3NK7 - chains A and B; structure by X-ray diffraction, 2.10 A resolution.

Chain A (and B):
Protein: 23S rRNA methyltransferase
Source organism: Streptomyces actuosus
Notes: EC 2.1.1.-; chain B of this document is another copy of the same molecule, construct and numbering; everything in this record applies to it too
UniProt: P52391 (NHS_STRAS); numbering as in UniProt (aligned over 1-274)
Chain sequence (277 residues; row label = number of the first residue in the row; numbers below 1 keep their minus sign (Ser-2 is residue -2)):
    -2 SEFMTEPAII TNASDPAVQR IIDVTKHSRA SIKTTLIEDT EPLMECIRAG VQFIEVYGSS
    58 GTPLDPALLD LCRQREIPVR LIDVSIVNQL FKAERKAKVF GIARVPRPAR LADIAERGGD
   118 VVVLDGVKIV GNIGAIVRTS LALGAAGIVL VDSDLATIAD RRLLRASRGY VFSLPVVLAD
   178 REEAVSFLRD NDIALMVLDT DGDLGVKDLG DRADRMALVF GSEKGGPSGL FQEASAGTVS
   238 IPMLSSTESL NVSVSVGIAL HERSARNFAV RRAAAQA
Not modelled in the structure: -2 to 0, 26-28, 88-93 (chain B: -2 to 4, 272-274)
Differences from the reference sequence: expression tag (-2 to 0)
Ligand contacts: S-adenosylmethionine (SAM): Asn129, Leu195, Asp196, Thr197, Phe217, Gly218, Ser219, Glu220, Gly223, Val236, Ser237, Ile238, Met240, Ser246, Leu247, Asn248, Val249, Ser252
Swiss-Prot annotation at these positions:
  - binding site (S-adenosyl-L-methionine): Arg165, Leu195, Gly218 to Glu220, Ile238 to Met240, Leu247 to Ser252
  - mutagenesis: Glu35 (E35A: Loss of activity), Asp36 (D36A: Significantly decreases activity), Phe88 (F88A: Significantly decreases activity), Glu91 (E91A: Significantly decreases activity), Arg92 (R92A: Loss of activity), Arg135 (R135A: Loss of activity), Arg165 (R165A: Significantly decreases activity), Ser219 (S219A: Slightly decreases activity), Glu220 (E220Q: Significantly decreases activity)

How chain A and chain B interact:
Residue-residue contacts - 51 pairs, chain A then chain B:
  Arg135(A) - Ser246(B)  hydrogen bond
  Arg135(A) - Leu247(B)
  Arg135(A) - Asn248(B)
  Thr136(A) - Leu247(B)
  Thr136(A) - Val251(B)
  Leu138(A) - Leu241(B)
  Ala139(A) - Met240(B)
  Ala139(A) - Leu241(B)  hydrogen bond (backbone-backbone)
  Ala139(A) - Glu245(B)
  Ala139(A) - Leu247(B)  hydrophobic
  Leu140(A) - Pro239(B)
  Gly141(A) - Leu241(B)
  Arg165(A) - Glu220(B)  salt bridge
  Tyr167(A) - Thr244(B)
  Tyr167(A) - Glu245(B)
  Val203(A) - His258(B)
  Lys204(A) - His258(B)  hydrogen bond
  Lys204(A) - Glu259(B)  salt bridge
  Glu220(A) - Arg165(B)  salt bridge
  Pro239(A) - Leu140(B)
  Pro239(A) - Phe265(B)
  Met240(A) - Ala139(B)
  Met240(A) - Phe265(B)
  Leu241(A) - Leu138(B)
  Leu241(A) - Ala139(B)  hydrogen bond (backbone-backbone)
  Leu241(A) - Phe265(B)
  Leu241(A) - Arg268(B)
  Glu245(A) - Ala139(B)
  Ser246(A) - Arg135(B)  hydrogen bond (backbone-side chain)
  Leu247(A) - Arg135(B)
  Leu247(A) - Thr136(B)
  Leu247(A) - Ala139(B)  hydrophobic
  Asn248(A) - Arg135(B)
  Ser250(A) - Val251(B)
  Val251(A) - Thr136(B)
  Val251(A) - Ser250(B)
  Val251(A) - Gly254(B)
  Gly254(A) - Val251(B)
  Gly254(A) - Ile255(B)
  Ile255(A) - Gly254(B)
  Ile255(A) - Ile255(B)
  Ile255(A) - His258(B)
  His258(A) - Val203(B)
  His258(A) - Lys204(B)
  His258(A) - Ile255(B)
  His258(A) - Glu259(B)  salt bridge
  Glu259(A) - His258(B)  salt bridge
  Phe265(A) - Pro239(B)
  Phe265(A) - Met240(B)  hydrophobic
  Phe265(A) - Leu241(B)  hydrophobic
  Arg268(A) - Leu241(B)
Other interface residues (no listed pair), chain A (30 interface residues in all): Arg45, Ala132, Ile238, Ser261
Other interface residues (no listed pair), chain B (28 interface residues in all): Gly141, Tyr167, Ile238

Summary:
30 residues of chain A and 28 residues of chain B are in contact; the contacts include 5 hydrogen bonds and 5
salt bridges. Among the polar pairs are Arg165(A)-Glu220(B), Lys204(A)-Glu259(B) and His258(A)-Glu259(B).
Chain A binds S-adenosylmethionine.
Both chains are 23S rRNA methyltransferase (Streptomyces actuosus). Entry 3NK7 (Structure of the
Nosiheptide-resistance methyltransferase S-adenosyl-L-methionine Complex) was determined by X-ray diffraction
together with 3NK6 from the same study.
